9PD8 - chains C and D of the 15 polymer chains in the assembly; structure by electron microscopy, 4.23 A resolution (low resolution: residue-level contacts below are approximate; hydrogen-bond / salt-bridge calls are withheld).

# Chain C (and D)
Molecule: Vesicle-fusing ATPase
From: Cricetulus griseus
Notes: EC 3.6.4.6; chain D of this document is another copy of the same molecule, construct and numbering; everything in this record applies to it too
Reference sequence: P18708 (NSF_CRIGR); residues 1-744 here = UniProt positions 1-744
Chain sequence (747 residues; each row starts with the number of its first residue; numbers below 1 keep their minus sign (Gly-2 is residue -2)):
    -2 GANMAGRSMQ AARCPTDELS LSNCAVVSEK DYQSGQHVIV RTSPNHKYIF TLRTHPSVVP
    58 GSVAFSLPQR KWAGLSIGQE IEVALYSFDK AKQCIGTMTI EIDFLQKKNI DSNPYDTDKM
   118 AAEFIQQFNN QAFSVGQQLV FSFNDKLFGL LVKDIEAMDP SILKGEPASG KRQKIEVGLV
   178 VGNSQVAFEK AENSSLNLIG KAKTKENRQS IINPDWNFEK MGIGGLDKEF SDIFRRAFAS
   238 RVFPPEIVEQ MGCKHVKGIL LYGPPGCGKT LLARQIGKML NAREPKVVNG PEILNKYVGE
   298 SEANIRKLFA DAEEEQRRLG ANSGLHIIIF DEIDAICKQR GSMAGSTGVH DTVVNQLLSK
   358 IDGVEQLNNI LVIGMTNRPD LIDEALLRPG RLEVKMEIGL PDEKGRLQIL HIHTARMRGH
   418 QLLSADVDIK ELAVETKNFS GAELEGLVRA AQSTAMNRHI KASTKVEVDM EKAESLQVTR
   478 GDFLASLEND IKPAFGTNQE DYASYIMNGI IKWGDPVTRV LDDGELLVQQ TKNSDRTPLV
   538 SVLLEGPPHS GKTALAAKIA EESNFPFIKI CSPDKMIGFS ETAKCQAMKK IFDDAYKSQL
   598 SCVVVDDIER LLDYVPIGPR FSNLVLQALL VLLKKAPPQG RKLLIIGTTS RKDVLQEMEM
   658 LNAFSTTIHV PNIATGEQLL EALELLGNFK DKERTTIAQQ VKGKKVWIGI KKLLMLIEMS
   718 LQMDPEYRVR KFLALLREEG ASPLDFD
Not modelled in the structure: -2 to -1, 156-168, 202-205, 741-744 (chain D: -2 to 204, 741-744)
Sequence notes: expression tag (-2 to 0)
Residues lining bound ligands:
  - ADP (adenosine-5'-diphosphate), molecule 1: Gly219, Ile220, Gly221, Leu223, Gly263, Cys264, Gly265, Lys266, Thr267, Leu268, Met372, Ile406, His410, Ala439, Glu442
  - ADP, molecule 2: Asp359, Arg385, Arg388
  - ATP (adenosine-5'-triphosphate): Ile503, Met504, Asn505, Gly506, Ile507, Ile508, Trp510, Pro545, His546, Ser547, Gly548, Lys549, Thr550, Ala551, Leu552, Asp603, Asp604, Ile707, Lys708
Curated features (UniProtKB/Swiss-Prot):
  - binding site (ATP): Asn505 to Trp510, Pro545 to Leu552
  - binding site (Mg(2+)): Thr550
  - modified residue: Lys105 (N6-acetyllysine), Ser207 (Phosphoserine), Tyr259 (Phosphotyrosine), Ser569 (Phosphoserine)
From the paper describing this entry:
  - post-translational modification sites: Ser207 (citing earlier work)

# Chain C / chain D interface
Residue-residue contacts (62):
  Pro211(C) with Lys462(D)
  Trp213(C) with Lys462(D)
  Glu216(C) with Ser460(D)
  Arg232(C) with Asn454(D)
  Arg233(C) with Asp487(D)
  Ala236(C) with Met453(D)
  Val239(C) with Val463(D)
  Phe240(C) with Met453(D); Val465(D); Leu473(D)
  Pro241(C) with Met467(D)
  Ile244(C) with Leu473(D)
  Glu246(C) with Arg413(D)
  Gln247(C) with Arg413(D); His417(D)
  Met248(C) with Arg413(D); Gln449(D)
  Cys250(C) with Gln449(D)
  Lys251(C) with Arg446(D)
  Tyr294(C) with Lys293(D)
  Val295(C) with Lys293(D)
  Arg303(C) with Glu289(D)
  Arg337(C) with Asn374(D); Arg375(D)
  Ser343(C) with Gly342(D)
  Thr349(C) with Pro288(D)
  Asn352(C) with Glu329(D)
  Gln353(C) with Asn286(D); Pro288(D)
  Gly360(C) with Arg271(D)
  Val361(C) with Arg271(D); Val284(D); Asp328(D)
  Gln363(C) with Arg271(D)
  Glu381(C) with Pro262(D)
  Arg385(C) with Gly263(D)
  Pro386(C) with Ala439(D)
  Glu390(C) with Arg446(D)
  Gln526(C) with Gln719(D)
  Gln527(C) with Glu715(D); Met716(D); Gln719(D)
  Asn530(C) with Gln719(D)
  Ser531(C) with Glu715(D)
  Asp532(C) with Glu715(D)
  Arg533(C) with Asn505(D); Leu683(D); Glu715(D)
  Thr534(C) with Glu715(D)
  Phe618(C) with Val612(D); Ile614(D); Arg617(D)
  Asn620(C) with Asp610(D)
  Gln624(C) with Arg607(D); Asp610(D)
  Val628(C) with Asp571(D)
  Lys631(C) with Lys708(D)
  Glu654(C) with Ile614(D)
  Met655(C) with Ile614(D)
  Glu656(C) with Pro613(D)
  Ser662(C) with Lys709(D); Met712(D)
Interface residues without a listed pair, chain C (56 interface residues in all): Ile209, His252, Val253, Gly296, Glu297, Gln336, Ser356, Leu621, Leu627, Asn659
Interface residues without a listed pair, chain D (65 interface residues in all): Thr267, Gly287, Leu291, Asn292, Ala332, Met414, Leu419, Glu440, Gly443, Ser450, Thr451, His456, Ile457, Ala470, Asn486, Ile488, Pro545, His546, Pro570, Ile574, Gly575, Phe576, Asn685

# In short
56 residues of chain C face 65 of chain D across their interface. Bound to chain C: ATP and ADP. Curated
annotation (UniProt) lists 14 ATP-binding residues and Mg2+-binding residue Thr550(C) on chain C. From the
paper: a modification site at Ser207(C).
Chain C and chain D are both Vesicle-fusing ATPase (Cricetulus griseus); the structure, 22bin20S complex
(NSF-alphaSNAP-2:2 syntaxin-1a:SNAP-25), hydrolyzing, class 21, was determined by electron microscopy,
deposited together with 9OJR, 9OJU, 9OJZ, 9OK3, 9OK5, 9OKC and 17 further entries.
